PDB entry 7NKN | electron microscopy, 2.71 A resolution | chains H and M of the 12 polymer chains in the assembly

== Chain H ==
Protein: ATP synthase epsilon chain
From: Mycobacterium smegmatis (strain ATCC 700084 / mc(2)155)
UniProt: A0R1Z9 (ATPE_MYCS2); numbering as in UniProt (aligned over 1-121)
Amino-acid sequence (121 residues; numbered 1 to 121; the number before each row is that of its first residue):
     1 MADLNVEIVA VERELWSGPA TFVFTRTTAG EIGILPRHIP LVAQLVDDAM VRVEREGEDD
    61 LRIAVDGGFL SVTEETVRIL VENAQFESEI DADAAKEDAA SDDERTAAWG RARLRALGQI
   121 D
Disordered / not traced: 1-2, 121

== Chain M ==
Protein: ATP synthase subunit c
From: Mycolicibacterium smegmatis (strain ATCC 700084 / mc(2)155)
UniProt: A0R205 (A0R205_MYCS2); residues 1-86 here = UniProt positions 1-86
Amino-acid sequence (86 residues; numbered 1 to 86; the number before each row is that of its first residue):
     1 MDLDPNAIIT AGALIGGGLI MGGGAIGAGI GDGIAGNALI SGIARQPEAQ GRLFTPFFIT
    61 VGLVEAAYFI NLAFMALFVF ATPGLQ
Disordered / not traced: 1

== Interface between chain H and chain M ==
Residue-residue contacts - 7 pairs, chain H then chain M:
  R26(H) with Q46(M); E48(M), salt bridge
  A29(H) with R45(M); Q46(M), hydrogen bond (backbone-side chain)
  G30(H) with R45(M)
  E31(H) with R45(M), hydrogen bond (backbone-backbone); P47(M)
Other interface residues (no listed pair), chain M (5 interface residues in all): A44

== Summary ==
4 residues of chain H face 5 of chain M across their interface, with 2 hydrogen bonds and 1 salt bridge. Among
the polar pairs are R26(H)-E48(M), A29(H)-Q46(M) and E31(H)-R45(M).
Chain H is ATP synthase epsilon chain (Mycobacterium smegmatis (strain ATCC 700084 / mc(2)155)) and chain M is
ATP synthase subunit c (Mycolicibacterium smegmatis (strain ATCC 700084 / mc(2)155)); the structure,
Mycobacterium smegmatis ATP synthase rotor state 3, was determined by electron microscopy, deposited together
with 7NJK, 7NJL, 7NJM, 7NJN, 7NJO, 7NJP and 20 further entries.
